2ZPH - chains A and B; structure by X-ray diffraction, 1.59 A resolution.

# Chain A
Name: Nitrile hydratase subunit alpha
From: Rhodococcus erythropolis
Notes: EC 4.2.1.84
UniProt: P13448 (NHAA_RHOER); residues 1-206 here correspond to UniProt positions 2-207 (UniProt number = residue number + 1)
Sequence (206 residues; row label = number of the first residue in the row):
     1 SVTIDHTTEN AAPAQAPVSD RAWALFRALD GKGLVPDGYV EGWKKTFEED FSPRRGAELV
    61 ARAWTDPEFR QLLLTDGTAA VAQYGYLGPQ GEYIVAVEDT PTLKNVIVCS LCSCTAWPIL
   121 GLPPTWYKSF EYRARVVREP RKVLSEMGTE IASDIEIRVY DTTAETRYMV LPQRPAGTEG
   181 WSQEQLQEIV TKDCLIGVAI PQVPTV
Disordered / not traced: 1-13, 205-206
Modified positions: Cys112 (3-sulfinoalanine; CSD); Cys114 (s-hydroxycysteine; CSO)
Metal / ion sites: Fe ion: Cys109, Cys112, Ser113, Cys114
Ligand contacts: tert-butyl isocyanide (TB0): Gln90, Cys109, Cys112, Ser113, Cys114, Trp117
Curated features (UniProtKB/Swiss-Prot):
  - binding site (Fe(3+)): Cys109, Cys112, Ser113, Cys114
  - modified residue: Cys112 (Cysteine sulfinic acid (-SO2H)), Cys114 (Cysteine sulfenic acid (-SOH))
What the authors report for this chain:
  - post-translational modification sites: Cys112, Cys114
  - binding site for tert-butyl isocyanide: Cys114

# Chain B
Name: Nitrile hydratase subunit beta
From: Rhodococcus erythropolis
Notes: EC 4.2.1.84
UniProt: P13449 (NHAB_RHOER); numbering as in UniProt (aligned over 1-212)
Sequence (212 residues; numbered 1 to 212; the number before each row is that of its first residue):
     1 MDGVHDLAGV QGFGKVPHTV NADIGPTFHA EWEHLPYSLM FAGVAELGAF SVDEVRYVVE
    61 RMEPRHYMMT PYYERYVIGV ATLMVEKGIL TQDELESLAG GPFPLSRPSE SEGRPAPVET
   121 TTFEVGQRVR VRDEYVPGHI RMPAYCRGRV GTISHRTTEK WPFPDAIGHG RNDAGEEPTY
   181 HVKFAAEELF GSDTDGGSVV VDLFEGYLEP AA
Disordered / not traced: 212
Ligand contacts: tert-butyl isocyanide (TB0): Tyr37, Met40, Val52, Arg56, Tyr72, Tyr76

# How chain A and chain B interact
Residue-residue contacts (169):
  Ala14(A) with Pro102(B); Pro104(B)
  Gln15(A) with His66(B), hydrogen bond; Met69(B); Glu74(B); Pro102(B); Pro104(B)
  Ala16(A) with Ala99(B); Gly101(B); Pro102(B), hydrogen bond (backbone-backbone)
  Val18(A) with Trp32(B), hydrophobic; Glu74(B)
  Ser19(A) with Trp32(B)
  Asp20(A) with Ala99(B)
  Arg21(A) with Glu74(B), salt bridge; Ile78(B); Pro102(B); Phe103(B)
  Ala22(A) with Trp32(B), hydrophobic; Leu35(B); Val77(B), hydrophobic
  Trp23(A) with Glu31(B); Trp32(B); Leu35(B), hydrophobic
  Ala24(A) with Leu95(B); Leu98(B); Ala99(B)
  Leu25(A) with Leu39(B), hydrophobic; Val77(B); Ala81(B), hydrophobic; Leu90(B), hydrophobic; Leu95(B), hydrophobic
  Phe26(A) with Leu39(B), hydrophobic
  Arg27(A) with Leu98(B), hydrogen bond (side chain-backbone)
  Ala28(A) with Leu90(B), hydrophobic; Leu98(B)
  Leu29(A) with Met84(B), hydrophobic; Leu90(B), hydrophobic
  Lys32(A) with Ile89(B); Leu90(B); Glu94(B), salt bridge
  Leu34(A) with Leu47(B), hydrophobic; Ile89(B), hydrophobic
  Pro36(A) with Glu46(B)
  Tyr39(A) with Ser38(B); Phe41(B), hydrogen bond (side chain-backbone); Ala42(B), hydrogen bond (side chain-backbone); Glu46(B)
  Val40(A) with His34(B); Leu35(B), hydrophobic; Ser38(B); Leu39(B), hydrophobic
  Trp43(A) with Ser38(B); Phe41(B), hydrophobic
  Lys44(A) with His34(B)
  Phe47(A) with Phe28(B), hydrophobic; Tyr37(B), hydrophobic; Ser38(B)
  Glu48(A) with Phe28(B)
  Gln90(A) with Arg56(B)
  Tyr93(A) with His155(B), hydrogen bond; Thr157(B); Thr158(B), hydrogen bond (side chain-backbone); Glu159(B); Trp161(B), hydrophobic
  Val95(A) with His181(B)
  Ser110(A) with His5(B); Ala8(B)
  Leu111(A) with His5(B); Asp6(B); Arg141(B)
  Cys112(A) with Arg56(B); Tyr76(B); Arg141(B)
  Ser113(A) with Tyr72(B), hydrogen bond
  Cys114(A) with Arg56(B); Arg141(B)
  Trp117(A) with Tyr37(B), hydrophobic; Phe41(B), hydrophobic
  Leu122(A) with Thr27(B); Phe28(B), hydrophobic; Tyr37(B), hydrophobic; Tyr73(B)
  Pro124(A) with Ile24(B), hydrophobic
  Trp126(A) with Val16(B), hydrophobic; Pro17(B); His18(B), hydrogen bond
  Lys128(A) with Tyr72(B); Tyr73(B)
  Ser129(A) with Pro17(B)
  Phe130(A) with Leu7(B), hydrophobic; Phe13(B), hydrophobic; Tyr67(B), hydrophobic; Met68(B); Arg75(B)
  Glu131(A) with Gly14(B); Lys15(B); Val16(B)
  Tyr132(A) with Val16(B), hydrophobic
  Arg133(A) with His5(B), hydrogen bond (side chain-backbone); Leu7(B); Ala8(B); Tyr67(B), hydrogen bond; Arg75(B)
  Ala134(A) with Leu7(B); Ala8(B); Gly9(B), hydrogen bond (backbone-backbone); Val10(B); Phe13(B), hydrophobic
  Arg135(A) with Phe13(B); Gly14(B), hydrogen bond (side chain-backbone); Lys15(B); Val16(B)
  Val137(A) with Ala8(B), hydrophobic; Tyr145(B); Phe190(B); Val199(B)
  Arg138(A) with Gly9(B), hydrogen bond (side chain-backbone); Gln11(B); Phe190(B); Asp193(B), salt bridge; Thr194(B), hydrogen bond (backbone-side chain); Asp195(B), hydrogen bond (backbone-backbone)
  Glu139(A) with Asp195(B)
  Pro140(A) with Asp195(B); Gly196(B)
  Arg141(A) with Asp195(B), hydrogen bond (backbone-side chain)
  Lys142(A) with Asp195(B), hydrogen bond (backbone-side chain)
  Val143(A) with Val16(B), hydrophobic
  Glu146(A) with Lys15(B)
  Met147(A) with His18(B); Thr19(B); Val20(B), hydrogen bond (backbone-backbone)
  Thr149(A) with Val20(B)
  Glu156(A) with Ser198(B), hydrogen bond
  Ile157(A) with Gly197(B), hydrogen bond (backbone-backbone); Ser198(B), hydrogen bond (backbone-backbone)
  Arg158(A) with Lys183(B); Ser198(B), hydrogen bond; Val200(B)
  Val159(A) with Ser198(B), hydrogen bond (backbone-backbone); Val199(B); Val200(B), hydrogen bond (backbone-backbone)
  Tyr160(A) with Val200(B)
  Asp161(A) with Tyr145(B), hydrogen bond; Val200(B), hydrogen bond (backbone-backbone); Asp202(B)
  Thr162(A) with Arg141(B)
  Thr163(A) with Arg141(B), hydrogen bond (backbone-side chain); Pro143(B); Val201(B); Asp202(B), hydrogen bond (side chain-backbone)
  Ala164(A) with Thr179(B); Asp202(B); Phe204(B), hydrophobic
  Glu165(A) with Trp161(B); Asp202(B)
  Thr166(A) with Thr157(B); His181(B), hydrogen bond; Asp202(B), hydrogen bond
  Arg167(A) with Arg56(B)
  Tyr168(A) with His181(B), hydrogen bond
  Thr191(A) with Asn21(B), hydrogen bond
  Lys192(A) with Ile24(B)
  Asp193(A) with His18(B), salt bridge; Val20(B); Asn21(B), hydrogen bond (side chain-backbone)
  Val198(A) with Val20(B)
  Ala199(A) with Val20(B), hydrophobic
Also at the interface, not in a pair above, chain A (77 interface residues in all): Val35, Pro89, Cys109, Pro123, Gly148
Also at the interface, not in a pair above, chain B (81 interface residues in all): Met40, Val80, Arg156, Leu203

# Summary
The interface between chain A and chain B involves 77 residues on one side and 81 on the other, with 34
hydrogen bonds and 4 salt bridges. Polar pairs include Arg21(A)-Glu74(B), Lys32(A)-Glu94(B) and
Arg138(A)-Asp193(B). The paper reports a binding site for tert-butyl isocyanide at Cys114(A); modification
sites Cys112(A) and Cys114(A).
Chain A is Nitrile hydratase subunit alpha and chain B is Nitrile hydratase subunit beta, both from
Rhodococcus erythropolis; the structure, Complex of Fe-type nitrile hydratase with tert-butylisonitrile,
photo-activated for 340min at 293K, was determined by X-ray diffraction, deposited together with 2ZPB, 2ZPE,
2ZPF, 2ZPG and 2ZPI.
